Entry 8Z18 (electron microscopy, 3.94 A resolution); this record covers chains C and G of the 8 polymer chains in the assembly.

Chain C:
Protein: SIR2-like domain-containing protein
Organism: Bacillus subtilis subsp. natto (strain BEST195)
UniProtKB: D4G637 (D4G637_BACNB); numbering as in UniProt (aligned over 1-1005)
Sequence (1005 residues; numbered 1 to 1005; the number before each row is that of its first residue):
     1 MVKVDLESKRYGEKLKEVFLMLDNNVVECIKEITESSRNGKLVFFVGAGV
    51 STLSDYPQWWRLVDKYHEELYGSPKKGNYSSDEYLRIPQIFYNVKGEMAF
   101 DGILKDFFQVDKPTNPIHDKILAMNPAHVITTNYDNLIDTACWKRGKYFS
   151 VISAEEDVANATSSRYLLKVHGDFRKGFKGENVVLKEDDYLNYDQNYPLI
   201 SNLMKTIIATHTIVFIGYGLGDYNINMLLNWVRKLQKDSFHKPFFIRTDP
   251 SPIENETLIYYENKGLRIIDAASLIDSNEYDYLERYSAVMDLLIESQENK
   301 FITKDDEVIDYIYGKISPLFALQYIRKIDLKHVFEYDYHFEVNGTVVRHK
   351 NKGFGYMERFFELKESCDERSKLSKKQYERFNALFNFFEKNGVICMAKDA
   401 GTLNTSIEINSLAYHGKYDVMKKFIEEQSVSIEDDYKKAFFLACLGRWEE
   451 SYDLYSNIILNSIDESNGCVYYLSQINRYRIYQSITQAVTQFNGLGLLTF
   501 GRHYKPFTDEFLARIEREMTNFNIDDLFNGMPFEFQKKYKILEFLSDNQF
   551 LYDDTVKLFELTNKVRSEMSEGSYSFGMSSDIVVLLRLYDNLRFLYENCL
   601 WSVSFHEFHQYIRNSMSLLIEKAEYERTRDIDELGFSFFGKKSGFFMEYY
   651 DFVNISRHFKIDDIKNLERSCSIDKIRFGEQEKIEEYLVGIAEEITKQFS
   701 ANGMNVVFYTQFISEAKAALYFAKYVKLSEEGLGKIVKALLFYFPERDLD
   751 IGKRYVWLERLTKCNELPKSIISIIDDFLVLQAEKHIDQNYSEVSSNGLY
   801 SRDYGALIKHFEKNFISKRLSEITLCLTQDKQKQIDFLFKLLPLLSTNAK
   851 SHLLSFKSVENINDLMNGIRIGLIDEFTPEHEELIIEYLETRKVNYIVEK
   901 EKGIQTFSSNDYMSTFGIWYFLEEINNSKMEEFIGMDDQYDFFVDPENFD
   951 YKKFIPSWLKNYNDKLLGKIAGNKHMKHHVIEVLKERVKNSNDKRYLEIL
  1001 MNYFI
Disordered / not traced: 1-22

Chain G:
Protein: Bacillus phage SPR Tube protein
Organism: Bacillus phage SPR
UniProtKB: A0A162TY69 (A0A162TY69_BACIU); residues 1-264 here = UniProt positions 1-264
Sequence (264 residues; each row starts with the number of its first residue):
     1 MKTVIQDTADVYFKRKSDGKLVFTAEAQTASFSQAISEEKLRGGIGNKPL
    51 YILKSEKEINLTVKNAFFDLEWLAMTQGETIQEETKVKVFDREHGLIVDD
   101 TNKVTLKGKPVSDVTFYNKKGLTYKIAVSTDGTYTIPTAFAAAKDKLTAV
   151 YQIEKVGRRLAIKASKFSERYEVEYRTIAYNPDTEEVYSDIYIQFPNVSP
   201 SGEFEMSLENGNALAPEIKFEALADTDTDEMAVVIEASRDENTAAPVEDT
   251 TGSTQSSDLGGTTE
Disordered / not traced: 1-2, 42-47, 77-167, 239-264

Interface between chain C and chain G:
Residue-residue contacts (91):
  Arg480(C) - Asn210(G)
  Gln483(C) - Asn210(G)
  Ser484(C) - Leu208(G)
  Gln487(C) - Ser207(G)
  Gln487(C) - Leu208(G)
  Gln487(C) - Glu209(G)  hydrogen bond
  Ala488(C) - Met206(G)  hydrophobic
  Gln491(C) - Phe204(G)
  Gln491(C) - Met206(G)
  Gly494(C) - Phe68(G)
  Leu495(C) - Phe68(G)
  Leu495(C) - Ile218(G)  hydrophobic
  Leu497(C) - Thr76(G)
  Leu498(C) - Val22(G)  hydrophobic
  Leu498(C) - Phe23(G)  hydrophobic
  Leu498(C) - Phe68(G)  hydrophobic
  Leu498(C) - Trp72(G)
  Leu498(C) - Tyr171(G)
  Leu498(C) - Pro200(G)
  Thr499(C) - Pro200(G)
  Asn548(C) - Asn210(G)  hydrogen bond (backbone-side chain)
  Ser604(C) - Leu208(G)
  Phe605(C) - Leu208(G)
  Glu607(C) - Glu209(G)
  Lys660(C) - Glu203(G)  salt bridge
  Lys660(C) - Phe204(G)
  Lys660(C) - Glu205(G)
  Thr710(C) - Glu205(G)
  Thr710(C) - Met206(G)
  Gln711(C) - Leu208(G)
  Ile713(C) - Glu205(G)
  Ser714(C) - Glu205(G)
  Asp748(C) - Glu205(G)
  Lys753(C) - Glu58(G)
  Lys753(C) - Glu221(G)  salt bridge
  Tyr755(C) - Glu38(G)  hydrogen bond
  Glu793(C) - Asp225(G)
  Val794(C) - Arg170(G)
  Val794(C) - Leu223(G)  hydrophobic
  Val794(C) - Ala224(G)
  Ser795(C) - Leu223(G)
  Ser795(C) - Ala224(G)  hydrogen bond (backbone-backbone)
  Ser796(C) - Lys57(G)
  Asn797(C) - Glu56(G)
  Asn797(C) - Glu58(G)
  Gly798(C) - Glu56(G)
  Leu799(C) - Glu38(G)
  Leu799(C) - Glu56(G)
  Tyr800(C) - Ala224(G)
  Tyr800(C) - Asp225(G)  hydrogen bond (side chain-backbone)
  Tyr800(C) - Thr226(G)
  Arg802(C) - Thr226(G)
  Asp803(C) - Glu38(G)
  His810(C) - Leu41(G)
  Lys840(C) - Thr226(G)  hydrogen bond
  Asn863(C) - Asp227(G)
  Ile869(C) - Leu50(G)
  Ile874(C) - Leu50(G)
  Asp875(C) - Leu50(G)
  Ile904(C) - Glu236(G)  hydrogen bond (backbone-side chain)
  Gln905(C) - Val234(G)  hydrogen bond (side chain-backbone)
  Phe907(C) - Lys57(G)
  Phe907(C) - Glu230(G)
  Phe907(C) - Ala232(G)
  Ser908(C) - Asp229(G)
  Asp911(C) - Leu53(G)
  Tyr912(C) - Asp227(G)  hydrogen bond (side chain-backbone)
  Tyr912(C) - Asp229(G)
  Ser914(C) - Leu53(G)
  Ile918(C) - Tyr51(G)  hydrophobic
  Ile918(C) - Leu53(G)  hydrophobic
  Trp919(C) - Leu50(G)
  Trp919(C) - Tyr51(G)  hydrogen bond (side chain-backbone)
  Leu922(C) - Tyr51(G)  hydrophobic
  Glu924(C) - Pro49(G)
  Lys960(C) - Ile36(G)
  Asn961(C) - Gln34(G)
  Asn961(C) - Ile36(G)
  Asn961(C) - Glu39(G)
  Asn961(C) - Tyr51(G)
  Asn961(C) - Leu53(G)
  Asn961(C) - Ser55(G)  hydrogen bond
  Tyr962(C) - Glu39(G)
  Tyr962(C) - Tyr51(G)
  Tyr962(C) - Leu53(G)  hydrophobic
  Asn963(C) - Glu39(G)
  Asn963(C) - Lys48(G)
  Asn963(C) - Tyr51(G)
  Lys965(C) - Lys48(G)  hydrogen bond (side chain-backbone)
  Lys965(C) - Pro49(G)
  Leu966(C) - Tyr51(G)
Interface residues without a listed pair, chain C (70 interface residues in all): Trp448, Trp601, His606, Asp662, Lys665, Lys717, Lys763, Ser792, Met866, Asn867, Lys902, Gly903, Thr915, Arg995
Interface residues without a listed pair, chain G (52 interface residues in all): Phe13, Ser37, Ile52, Lys54, Gly202, Gly211, Ala222, Thr228, Val233, Ile235

In short:
The interface between chain C and chain G involves 70 residues on one side and 52 on the other; the contacts
include 12 hydrogen bonds and 2 salt bridges. Among the polar pairs are Lys660(C)-Glu203(G),
Lys753(C)-Glu221(G) and Gln487(C)-Glu209(G).
Chain C is SIR2-like domain-containing protein (Bacillus subtilis subsp. natto (strain BEST195)) and chain G
is Bacillus phage SPR Tube protein (Bacillus phage SPR); the structure, The tetramer complex of DSR2 and
tube-forming domain of phage tail tube protein, was determined by electron microscopy, deposited together with
8YKF, 8YL5, 8YLN, 8YLT and 8ZTR.
